8PEN - chains I and J of the 9 polymer chains in the assembly; structure by electron microscopy, 3.10 A resolution.

Chain I:
Protein: DNA-directed RNA polymerase subunit beta
Organism: Escherichia coli
Notes: EC 2.7.7.6
UniProtKB: P0A8V2 (RPOB_ECOLI); residues 1-1342 here = UniProt positions 1-1342
Chain sequence (1342 residues; row label = number of the first residue in the row):
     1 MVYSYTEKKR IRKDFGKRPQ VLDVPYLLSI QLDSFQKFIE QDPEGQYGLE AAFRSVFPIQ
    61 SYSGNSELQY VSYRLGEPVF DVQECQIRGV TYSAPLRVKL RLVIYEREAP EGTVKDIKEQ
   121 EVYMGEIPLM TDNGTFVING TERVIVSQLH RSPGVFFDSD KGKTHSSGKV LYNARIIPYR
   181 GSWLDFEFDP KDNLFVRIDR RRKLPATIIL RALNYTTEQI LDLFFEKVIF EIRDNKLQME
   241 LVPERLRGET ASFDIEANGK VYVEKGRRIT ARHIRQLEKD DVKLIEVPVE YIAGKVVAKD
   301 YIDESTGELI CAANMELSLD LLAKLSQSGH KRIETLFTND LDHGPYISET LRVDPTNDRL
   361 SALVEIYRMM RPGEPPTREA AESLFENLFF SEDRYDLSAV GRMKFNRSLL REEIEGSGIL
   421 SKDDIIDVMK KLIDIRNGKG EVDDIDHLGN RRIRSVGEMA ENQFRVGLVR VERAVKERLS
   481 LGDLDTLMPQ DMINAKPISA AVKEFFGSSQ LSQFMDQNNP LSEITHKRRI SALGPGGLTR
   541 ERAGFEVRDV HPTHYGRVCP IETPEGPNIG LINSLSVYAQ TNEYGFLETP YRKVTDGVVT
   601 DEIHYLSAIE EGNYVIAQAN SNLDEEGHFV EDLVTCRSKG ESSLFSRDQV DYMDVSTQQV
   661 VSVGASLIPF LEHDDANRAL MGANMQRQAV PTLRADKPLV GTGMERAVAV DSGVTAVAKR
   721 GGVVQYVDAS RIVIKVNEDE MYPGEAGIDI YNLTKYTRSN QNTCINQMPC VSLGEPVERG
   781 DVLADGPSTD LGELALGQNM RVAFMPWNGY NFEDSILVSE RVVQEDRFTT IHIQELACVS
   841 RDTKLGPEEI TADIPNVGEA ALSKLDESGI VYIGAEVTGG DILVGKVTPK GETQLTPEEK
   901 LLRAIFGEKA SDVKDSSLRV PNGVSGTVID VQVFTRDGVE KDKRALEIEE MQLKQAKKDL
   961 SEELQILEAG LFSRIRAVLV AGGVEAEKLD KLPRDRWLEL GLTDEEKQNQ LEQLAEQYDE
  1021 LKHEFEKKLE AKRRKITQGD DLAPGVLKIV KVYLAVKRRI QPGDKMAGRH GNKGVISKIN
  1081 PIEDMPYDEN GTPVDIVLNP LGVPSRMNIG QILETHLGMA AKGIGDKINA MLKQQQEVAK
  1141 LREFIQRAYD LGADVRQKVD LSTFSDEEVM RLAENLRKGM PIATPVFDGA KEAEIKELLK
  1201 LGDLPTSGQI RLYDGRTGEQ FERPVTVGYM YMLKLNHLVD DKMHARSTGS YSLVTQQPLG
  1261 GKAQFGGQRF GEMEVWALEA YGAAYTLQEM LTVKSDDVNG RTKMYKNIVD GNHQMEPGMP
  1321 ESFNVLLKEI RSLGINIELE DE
Disordered / not traced: 891-911
UniProt features mapped onto this chain:
  - modified residue (N6-acetyllysine): Lys-1022, Lys-1200
  - mutagenesis: Ile-561 (I561S: Resistant to antibiotics salinamide A and B), Ile-569 (I569S: Resistant to antibiotics salinamide A and B), Ala-665 (A665E: Resistant to antibiotics salinamide A and B), Asp-675 (D675A/G: Resistant to antibiotics salinamide A and B), Asn-677 (N677H/K: Resistant to antibiotics salinamide A and B), Leu-680 (L680M: Resistant to antibiotics salinamide A and B), Glu-813 (E813K: Disrupts the enzyme's active center)

Chain J:
Protein: DNA-directed RNA polymerase subunit beta'
Organism: Escherichia coli
Notes: EC 2.7.7.6
UniProtKB: P0A8T7 (RPOC_ECOLI); numbering as in UniProt (aligned over 2-1407)
Chain sequence (1416 residues; row label = number of the first residue in the row):
     1 VKDLLKFLKA QTKTEEFDAI KIALASPDMI RSWSFGEVKK PETINYRTFK PERDGLFCAR
    61 IFGPVKDYEC LCGKYKRLKH RGVICEKCGV EVTQTKVRRE RMGHIELASP TAHIWFLKSL
   121 PSRIGLLLDM PLRDIERVLY FESYVVIEGG MTNLERQQIL TEEQYLDALE EFGDEFDAKM
   181 GAEAIQALLK SMDLEQECEQ LREELNETNS ETKRKKLTKR IKLLEAFVQS GNKPEWMILT
   241 VLPVLPPDLR PLVPLDGGRF ATSDLNDLYR RVINRNNRLK RLLDLAAPDI IVRNEKRMLQ
   301 EAVDALLDNG RRGRAITGSN KRPLKSLADM IKGKQGRFRQ NLLGKRVDYS GRSVITVGPY
   361 LRLHQCGLPK KMALELFKPF IYGKLELRGL ATTIKAAKKM VEREEAVVWD ILDEVIREHP
   421 VLLNRAPTLH RLGIQAFEPV LIEGKAIQLH PLVCAAYNAD FDGDQMAVHV PLTLEAQLEA
   481 RALMMSTNNI LSPANGEPII VPSQDVVLGL YYMTRDCVNA KGEGMVLTGP KEAERLYRSG
   541 LASLHARVKV RITEYEKDAN GELVAKTSLK DTTVGRAILW MIVPKGLPYS IVNQALGKKA
   601 ISKMLNTCYR ILGLKPTVIF ADQIMYTGFA YAARSGASVG IDDMVIPEKK HEIISEAEAE
   661 VAEIQEQFQS GLVTAGERYN KVIDIWAAAN DRVSKAMMDN LQTETVINRD GQEEKQVSFN
   721 SIYMMADSGA RGSAAQIRQL AGMRGLMAKP DGSIIETPIT ANFREGLNVL QYFISTHGAR
   781 KGLADTALKT ANSGYLTRRL VDVAQDLVVT EDDCGTHEGI MMTPVIEGGD VKEPLRDRVL
   841 GRVTAEDVLK PGTADILVPR NTLLHEQWCD LLEENSVDAV KVRSVVSCDT DFGVCAHCYG
   901 RDLARGHIIN KGEAIGVIAA QSIGEPGTQL TMRTFHIGGA ASRAAAESSI QVKNKGSIKL
   961 SNVKSVVNSS GKLVITSRNT ELKLIDEFGR TKESYKVPYG AVLAKGDGEQ VAGGETVANW
  1021 DPHTMPVITE VSGFVRFTDM IDGQTITRQT DELTGLSSLV VLDSAERTAG GKDLRPALKI
  1081 VDAQGNDVLI PGTDMPAQYF LPGKAIVQLE DGVQISSGDT LARIPQESGG TKDITGGLPR
  1141 VADLFEARRP KEPAILAEIS GIVSFGKETK GKRRLVITPV DGSDPYEEMI PKWRQLNVFE
  1201 GERVERGDVI SDGPEAPHDI LRLRGVHAVT RYIVNEVQDV YRLQGVKIND KHIEVIVRQM
  1261 LRKATIVNAG SSDFLEGEQV EYSRVKIANR ELEANGKVGA TYSRDLLGIT KASLATESFI
  1321 SAASFQETTR VLTEAAVAGK RDELRGLKEN VIVGRLIPAG TGYAYHQDRM RRRAAGEAPA
  1381 APQVTAEDAS ASLAELLNAG LGGSDNELEV HHHHHH
Disordered / not traced: 1-15, 936-946, 1127-1133, 1376-1416
Differences from the reference sequence: expression tag (1, 1408-1416)
Ion coordination: Zn2+ site 1: Cys-70, Cys-72, Cys-85, Cys-88; Mg2+: Asp-460, Asp-462 (shared with 2 residues of chain R); Zn2+ site 2: Cys-814, Cys-888, Cys-895, Cys-898
UniProt features mapped onto this chain:
  - binding site (Zn(2+)): Cys-70, Cys-72, Cys-85, Cys-88, Cys-814, Cys-888, Cys-895, Cys-898
  - binding site (Mg(2+)): Asp-460, Asp-462, Asp-464
  - modified residue: Lys-983 (N6-acetyllysine)
  - mutagenesis: Gln-504 (Q504P: Resistant to antibiotics salinamide A and B), Asn-690 (N690D: Resistant to antibiotics salinamide A and B), Met-697 (M697V: Resistant to antibiotics salinamide A and B), Ala-735 (A735T: Resistant to antibiotics salinamide A and B), Arg-738 (R738C/H/P/S: Resistant to antibiotics salinamide A and B), Ala-748 (A748E: Resistant to antibiotics salinamide A and B), Pro-758 (P758S/T: Resistant to antibiotics salinamide A and B), Phe-763 (F763C: Resistant to antibiotics salinamide A and B), Ser-775 (S775A: Resistant to antibiotics salinamide A and B), Ala-779 (A779T/V: Resistant to antibiotics salinamide A and B), Arg-780 (R780C: Resistant to antibiotics salinamide A and B), Gly-782 (G782A/C: Resistant to antibiotics salinamide A and B), 1 further mutagenesis entry in UniProt

How chain I and chain J interact:
Residue-residue contacts (325):
  Phe-545(I) / Leu-788(J)  hydrophobic
  Phe-545(I) / Arg-933(J)
  Arg-548(I) / Arg-780(J)  hydrogen bond (backbone-side chain)
  Asp-549(I) / Pro-750(J)
  Val-550(I) / Pro-750(J)
  Val-550(I) / His-777(J)
  Val-550(I) / Arg-780(J)
  His-551(I) / Phe-773(J)
  Pro-552(I) / Phe-773(J)
  Tyr-555(I) / Val-769(J)
  Tyr-555(I) / Phe-773(J)
  Pro-560(I) / Phe-773(J)  hydrophobic
  Pro-560(I) / Thr-776(J)
  Pro-560(I) / Arg-780(J)  hydrogen bond (backbone-side chain)
  Ile-561(I) / Tyr-772(J)  hydrophobic
  Ile-561(I) / Thr-776(J)
  Thr-563(I) / Arg-780(J)
  Glu-565(I) / Leu-783(J)
  Gly-566(I) / Ala-787(J)
  Ile-569(I) / Leu-783(J)  hydrophobic
  Ile-569(I) / Ala-784(J)
  Gly-570(I) / Arg-780(J)
  Asn-573(I) / Arg-780(J)
  Gln-618(I) / Asn-768(J)  hydrogen bond
  Gln-618(I) / Leu-770(J)
  Asn-620(I) / Asn-768(J)
  Asn-620(I) / Val-769(J)
  Thr-635(I) / Leu-770(J)
  Arg-637(I) / Leu-770(J)
  Ser-642(I) / Thr-757(J)
  Ser-642(I) / Leu-770(J)
  Thr-657(I) / Val-769(J)
  Leu-671(I) / Tyr-772(J)  hydrogen bond (backbone-side chain)
  Glu-672(I) / Gly-766(J)
  Glu-672(I) / Leu-767(J)
  Glu-672(I) / Tyr-772(J)
  His-673(I) / Phe-763(J)
  His-673(I) / Arg-764(J)  hydrogen bond (side chain-backbone)
  His-673(I) / Glu-765(J)
  His-673(I) / Gly-766(J)
  Asp-674(I) / Phe-763(J)
  Asp-674(I) / Tyr-772(J)  hydrogen bond (backbone-side chain)
  Asp-675(I) / Phe-763(J)
  Asp-675(I) / Tyr-772(J)  hydrogen bond (backbone-side chain)
  Ala-676(I) / Tyr-772(J)
  Ala-676(I) / Ala-779(J)  hydrophobic
  Asn-677(I) / Ala-779(J)
  Asn-677(I) / Leu-783(J)
  Ala-679(I) / Tyr-772(J)
  Leu-680(I) / Leu-783(J)  hydrophobic
  Phe-804(I) / Ala-637(J)
  Phe-804(I) / Ser-638(J)  hydrogen bond (backbone-side chain)
  Met-805(I) / Ala-633(J)
  Met-805(I) / Ala-637(J)
  Pro-806(I) / Ala-632(J)
  Pro-806(I) / Ala-633(J)
  Pro-806(I) / Ala-637(J)
  Trp-807(I) / Ala-633(J)  hydrophobic
  Asn-808(I) / Pro-359(J)
  Asn-808(I) / Phe-629(J)
  Asn-808(I) / Ala-633(J)
  Gly-809(I) / Val-357(J)
  Gly-809(I) / Phe-629(J)
  Tyr-810(I) / Val-357(J)
  Tyr-810(I) / Pro-359(J)
  Tyr-810(I) / Tyr-360(J)
  Asn-811(I) / Asp-505(J)
  Phe-812(I) / Pro-451(J)
  Phe-812(I) / Phe-461(J)  hydrophobic
  Phe-812(I) / Asp-505(J)
  Phe-812(I) / Phe-629(J)  hydrophobic
  Glu-813(I) / Asp-460(J)
  Glu-813(I) / Phe-461(J)  hydrogen bond (side chain-backbone)
  Glu-813(I) / Gln-504(J)
  Asp-814(I) / Phe-461(J)
  Asp-814(I) / Asp-462(J)
  Ser-815(I) / Val-357(J)
  Ser-815(I) / Phe-461(J)
  Arg-841(I) / Asp-256(J)  hydrogen bond (side chain-backbone)
  Arg-841(I) / Gly-257(J)
  Lys-844(I) / Arg-47(J)
  Gly-1063(I) / Val-354(J)
  Gly-1063(I) / Ala-446(J)
  Lys-1065(I) / Asp-462(J)
  Lys-1073(I) / Asp-462(J)
  Gly-1074(I) / Phe-461(J)
  Val-1075(I) / Thr-356(J)
  Val-1075(I) / Phe-461(J)  hydrogen bond (backbone-backbone)
  Val-1075(I) / Asp-462(J)
  Val-1075(I) / Gly-463(J)
  Ile-1076(I) / Thr-356(J)
  Asn-1099(I) / Asp-505(J)  hydrogen bond
  Pro-1100(I) / Ala-637(J)
  Pro-1100(I) / Ser-638(J)
  Pro-1100(I) / Val-639(J)  hydrophobic
  Leu-1101(I) / Gln-504(J)
  Leu-1101(I) / Asp-505(J)
  Leu-1101(I) / Leu-508(J)  hydrophobic
  Leu-1101(I) / Met-725(J)  hydrophobic
  Leu-1101(I) / Arg-731(J)
  Val-1103(I) / Val-639(J)  hydrophobic
  Pro-1104(I) / Ile-722(J)  hydrophobic
  Pro-1104(I) / Met-725(J)  hydrophobic
  Ser-1105(I) / Arg-731(J)  hydrogen bond
  Ser-1105(I) / Gly-732(J)
  Arg-1106(I) / Arg-731(J)
  Met-1107(I) / Gln-736(J)
  Met-1107(I) / Gln-739(J)
  Met-1107(I) / Leu-740(J)  hydrophobic
  Met-1107(I) / Phe-763(J)  hydrophobic
  Ile-1109(I) / Met-644(J)  hydrophobic
  Ile-1109(I) / Leu-740(J)  hydrophobic
  Ile-1112(I) / Ile-641(J)
  His-1116(I) / Ile-641(J)
  Phe-1187(I) / Leu-767(J)
  Phe-1187(I) / Val-769(J)  hydrophobic
  Phe-1187(I) / Tyr-772(J)  hydrophobic
  Glu-1192(I) / Ile-641(J)
  Glu-1192(I) / Asp-642(J)
  Glu-1192(I) / Arg-764(J)  salt bridge
  Lys-1196(I) / Asp-642(J)  salt bridge
  Gln-1209(I) / Gly-640(J)
  Gln-1209(I) / Asp-643(J)
  Glu-1219(I) / Arg-634(J)  salt bridge
  Phe-1221(I) / Ala-633(J)
  Phe-1221(I) / Arg-634(J)
  Glu-1222(I) / Tyr-512(J)  hydrogen bond
  Glu-1222(I) / Tyr-537(J)  hydrogen bond
  Glu-1222(I) / Arg-634(J)
  Glu-1222(I) / Ser-635(J)
  Arg-1223(I) / Tyr-512(J)
  Arg-1223(I) / Ser-635(J)
  Arg-1223(I) / Gly-636(J)
  Arg-1223(I) / Phe-719(J)  hydrogen bond (side chain-backbone)
  Arg-1223(I) / Ser-721(J)  hydrogen bond
  Pro-1224(I) / Gly-636(J)
  Val-1225(I) / Gly-636(J)
  Val-1225(I) / Ser-638(J)
  Thr-1226(I) / Ser-638(J)  hydrogen bond (backbone-side chain)
  Thr-1226(I) / Val-639(J)  hydrogen bond (side chain-backbone)
  Thr-1226(I) / Gly-640(J)
  Val-1239(I) / Val-354(J)  hydrophobic
  Val-1239(I) / Lys-445(J)
  Asp-1240(I) / Lys-445(J)
  Lys-1242(I) / Arg-352(J)
  Lys-1242(I) / Gln-465(J)
  Met-1243(I) / Arg-352(J)
  Met-1243(I) / Met-372(J)  hydrophobic
  Met-1243(I) / Lys-445(J)
  His-1244(I) / Gly-351(J)
  His-1244(I) / Arg-352(J)  hydrogen bond (backbone-backbone)
  Ala-1245(I) / Ser-350(J)
  Ala-1245(I) / Gly-351(J)
  Ala-1245(I) / Met-372(J)  hydrophobic
  Ala-1245(I) / Glu-375(J)
  Arg-1246(I) / Asp-348(J)  salt bridge
  Arg-1246(I) / Tyr-349(J)  hydrogen bond (backbone-backbone)
  Arg-1246(I) / Ser-350(J)  hydrogen bond (backbone-backbone)
  Arg-1246(I) / Glu-375(J)
  Arg-1246(I) / Leu-376(J)
  Ser-1247(I) / Asp-348(J)
  Ser-1247(I) / Tyr-349(J)
  Ser-1247(I) / Glu-375(J)  hydrogen bond
  Ser-1247(I) / Lys-378(J)
  Tyr-1251(I) / Asp-348(J)  hydrogen bond
  Leu-1253(I) / Arg-99(J)  hydrogen bond (backbone-side chain)
  Val-1254(I) / Arg-99(J)  hydrogen bond (backbone-side chain)
  Val-1254(I) / Leu-249(J)
  Thr-1255(I) / Asn-341(J)
  Gln-1257(I) / Asn-341(J)  hydrogen bond (side chain-backbone)
  Gln-1257(I) / Lys-345(J)
  Pro-1258(I) / Arg-346(J)
  Pro-1258(I) / Asp-348(J)
  Leu-1259(I) / Arg-346(J)
  Gly-1260(I) / Arg-346(J)
  Phe-1265(I) / Glu-375(J)
  Gly-1267(I) / Arg-346(J)  hydrogen bond (backbone-side chain)
  Gly-1267(I) / Val-347(J)
  Gly-1267(I) / Ser-350(J)
  Gln-1268(I) / Arg-346(J)
  Gln-1268(I) / Val-347(J)  hydrogen bond (backbone-backbone)
  Gln-1268(I) / Ser-350(J)  hydrogen bond (backbone-side chain)
  Gln-1268(I) / Gly-351(J)
  Gln-1268(I) / Arg-352(J)
  Arg-1269(I) / Arg-339(J)
  Arg-1269(I) / Gln-340(J)  hydrogen bond (side chain-backbone)
  Arg-1269(I) / Gly-344(J)  hydrogen bond (side chain-backbone)
  Arg-1269(I) / Lys-345(J)
  Arg-1269(I) / Arg-346(J)
  Phe-1270(I) / Gly-344(J)
  Phe-1270(I) / Lys-345(J)  hydrogen bond (backbone-backbone)
  Phe-1270(I) / His-469(J)
  Glu-1272(I) / Arg-339(J)
  Glu-1272(I) / Leu-343(J)
  Met-1273(I) / Thr-428(J)
  Glu-1274(I) / Asn-424(J)
  Glu-1274(I) / Arg-425(J)
  Glu-1274(I) / Ala-426(J)
  Glu-1274(I) / Thr-428(J)  hydrogen bond
  Val-1275(I) / Leu-343(J)
  Trp-1276(I) / Arg-798(J)
  Trp-1276(I) / Val-801(J)
  Trp-1276(I) / Val-917(J)
  Trp-1276(I) / Gln-921(J)
  Ala-1277(I) / Thr-428(J)
  Ala-1277(I) / Arg-431(J)
  Ala-1277(I) / Ile-434(J)  hydrophobic
  Ala-1277(I) / Gln-921(J)  hydrogen bond (backbone-side chain)
  Leu-1278(I) / Ile-434(J)  hydrophobic
  Leu-1278(I) / Met-484(J)  hydrophobic
  Glu-1279(I) / Ala-914(J)
  Glu-1279(I) / Val-917(J)
  Glu-1279(I) / Leu-1347(J)
  Glu-1279(I) / Val-1351(J)
  Ala-1280(I) / Arg-431(J)
  Ala-1280(I) / Ile-918(J)
  Ala-1280(I) / Gln-921(J)
  Tyr-1281(I) / Arg-431(J)  hydrogen bond (side chain-backbone)
  Tyr-1281(I) / Leu-432(J)
  Tyr-1281(I) / Ile-434(J)
  Tyr-1281(I) / Gln-435(J)
  Tyr-1281(I) / Asn-489(J)  hydrogen bond
  Gly-1282(I) / Glu-479(J)
  Gly-1282(I) / Gly-1360(J)
  Gly-1282(I) / Thr-1361(J)  hydrogen bond (backbone-backbone)
  Ala-1283(I) / Glu-479(J)
  Ala-1283(I) / Ile-1357(J)
  Ala-1284(I) / Glu-479(J)  hydrogen bond (backbone-side chain)
  Ala-1284(I) / Leu-1356(J)
  Ala-1284(I) / Ile-1357(J)  hydrophobic
  Ala-1284(I) / Ala-1359(J)
  Ala-1284(I) / Gly-1362(J)
  Tyr-1285(I) / Glu-475(J)
  Tyr-1285(I) / Glu-479(J)
  Tyr-1285(I) / Leu-1356(J)
  Tyr-1285(I) / Thr-1361(J)
  Thr-1286(I) / Ala-476(J)
  Leu-1287(I) / Val-1351(J)  hydrophobic
  Gln-1288(I) / Gly-1354(J)
  Gln-1288(I) / Arg-1355(J)
  Gln-1288(I) / Leu-1356(J)
  Glu-1289(I) / Leu-472(J)
  Glu-1289(I) / Ala-476(J)
  Met-1290(I) / Val-347(J)
  Leu-1291(I) / Lys-345(J)
  Leu-1291(I) / Val-1351(J)
  Thr-1292(I) / Gly-1354(J)
  Lys-1294(I) / Asp-348(J)
  Lys-1294(I) / Tyr-349(J)
  Lys-1294(I) / Val-470(J)
  Lys-1294(I) / Leu-472(J)
  Ser-1295(I) / Lys-345(J)
  Ser-1295(I) / Arg-346(J)  hydrogen bond (side chain-backbone)
  Ser-1295(I) / Val-347(J)
  Asp-1296(I) / Lys-345(J)  salt bridge
  Met-1304(I) / Leu-472(J)
  Tyr-1305(I) / Tyr-349(J)
  Tyr-1305(I) / Pro-379(J)  hydrophobic
  Tyr-1305(I) / Tyr-382(J)
  Ile-1308(I) / Pro-379(J)  hydrophobic
  Ile-1308(I) / Phe-380(J)
  Ile-1308(I) / Leu-472(J)  hydrophobic
  Val-1309(I) / Gly-383(J)
  Val-1309(I) / Glu-386(J)
  His-1313(I) / Phe-380(J)
  His-1313(I) / Thr-473(J)  hydrogen bond (backbone-side chain)
  His-1313(I) / Leu-474(J)
  His-1313(I) / Gln-477(J)
  Gln-1314(I) / Thr-473(J)
  Pro-1320(I) / Val-1353(J)
  Pro-1320(I) / Gly-1354(J)
  Ser-1322(I) / Asn-341(J)  hydrogen bond (side chain-backbone)
  Ser-1322(I) / Leu-342(J)
  Phe-1323(I) / Ile-20(J)  hydrophobic
  Phe-1323(I) / Leu-342(J)
  Phe-1323(I) / Ile-1352(J)  hydrophobic
  Val-1325(I) / Arg-99(J)
  Val-1325(I) / Leu-249(J)  hydrophobic
  Val-1325(I) / Arg-337(J)
  Leu-1326(I) / Ile-331(J)  hydrophobic
  Leu-1326(I) / Phe-338(J)  hydrophobic
  Leu-1326(I) / Leu-342(J)  hydrophobic
  Lys-1328(I) / Glu-100(J)
  Lys-1328(I) / Met-102(J)
  Lys-1328(I) / Leu-245(J)
  Glu-1329(I) / Leu-245(J)
  Glu-1329(I) / Leu-327(J)
  Glu-1329(I) / Met-330(J)
  Glu-1329(I) / Ile-331(J)
  Arg-1331(I) / Trp-33(J)
  Arg-1331(I) / Pro-243(J)
  Ser-1332(I) / Met-102(J)
  Ser-1332(I) / Pro-243(J)
  Ser-1332(I) / Leu-245(J)
  Ser-1332(I) / Leu-327(J)
  Leu-1333(I) / His-113(J)  hydrogen bond (backbone-side chain)
  Leu-1333(I) / Trp-115(J)  hydrophobic
  Leu-1333(I) / Leu-307(J)
  Gly-1334(I) / Ala-25(J)  hydrogen bond (backbone-backbone)
  Ile-1335(I) / Ile-22(J)  hydrophobic
  Ile-1335(I) / Ala-23(J)
  Ile-1335(I) / Trp-115(J)  hydrophobic
  Ile-1335(I) / Phe-116(J)  hydrophobic
  Ile-1335(I) / Ala-1336(J)  hydrophobic
  Asn-1336(I) / Lys-21(J)
  Asn-1336(I) / Ile-22(J)
  Asn-1336(I) / Ala-23(J)  hydrogen bond (backbone-backbone)
  Asn-1336(I) / Met-29(J)
  Asn-1336(I) / Trp-33(J)
  Ile-1337(I) / Ile-20(J)  hydrophobic
  Ile-1337(I) / Lys-21(J)
  Glu-1338(I) / Ile-20(J)
  Glu-1338(I) / Lys-21(J)  hydrogen bond (backbone-backbone)
  Leu-1339(I) / Phe-17(J)  hydrophobic
  Leu-1339(I) / Ala-19(J)
  Glu-1340(I) / Phe-17(J)
  Glu-1340(I) / Asp-18(J)  hydrogen bond (backbone-backbone)
  Glu-1340(I) / Ala-19(J)  hydrogen bond (backbone-backbone)
  Glu-1340(I) / Lys-21(J)
  Glu-1340(I) / Arg-1341(J)  salt bridge
  Asp-1341(I) / Glu-16(J)
  Asp-1341(I) / Phe-17(J)
  Asp-1341(I) / Asp-18(J)
  Glu-1342(I) / Asp-18(J)
  Glu-1342(I) / Arg-1341(J)
Other interface residues (no listed pair), chain I (156 interface residues in all): His-554, Cys-559, Ala-619, Val-660, Gln-1061, Pro-1062, Ser-1077, Leu-1113, Ser-1207, Thr-1248, Gln-1256, Arg-1301, Met-1315, Met-1319
Other interface residues (no listed pair), chain J (178 interface residues in all): Leu-24, Tyr-46, Asp-248, Pro-251, Tyr-269, Ser-353, Lys-371, Ile-394, Leu-422, Leu-429, His-430, Ala-467, Pro-471, Leu-483, Leu-544, His-545, Asn-720, Met-724, Ala-730, Arg-744, Lys-781, Asp-785, Thr-797, Phe-1319, Leu-1332

In short:
156 residues of chain I face 178 of chain J across their interface, with 48 hydrogen bonds and 6 salt bridges.
Among the polar pairs are Glu-1192(I)/Arg-764(J), Lys-1196(I)/Asp-642(J) and Glu-1219(I)/Arg-634(J).
Chain I is DNA-directed RNA polymerase subunit beta and chain J is DNA-directed RNA polymerase subunit beta',
both from Escherichia coli; the structure, fully recruited RfaH bound to E. coli transcription complex paused
at ops site (alternative state of ..., was determined by electron microscopy (same publication as 8PFG, 8PFJ,
8PH9, 8PHK, 8PIB, 8PID, 8PIL and 8PIM).
